Entry 2E86 (X-ray diffraction, 1.50 A resolution); this record covers chains A and B of the 3 polymer chains in the assembly.

[Chain A (and B)]
Protein: Copper-containing nitrite reductase
Source organism: Alcaligenes faecalis
Notes: EC 1.7.2.1; chain B of this document is another copy of the same molecule, construct and numbering; everything in this record applies to it too
UniProt: P38501 (NIR_ALCFA); residues 4-340 here correspond to UniProt positions 40-376 (UniProt number = residue number + 36)
Amino-acid sequence (337 residues; numbered 4 to 340; the number before each row is that of its first residue):
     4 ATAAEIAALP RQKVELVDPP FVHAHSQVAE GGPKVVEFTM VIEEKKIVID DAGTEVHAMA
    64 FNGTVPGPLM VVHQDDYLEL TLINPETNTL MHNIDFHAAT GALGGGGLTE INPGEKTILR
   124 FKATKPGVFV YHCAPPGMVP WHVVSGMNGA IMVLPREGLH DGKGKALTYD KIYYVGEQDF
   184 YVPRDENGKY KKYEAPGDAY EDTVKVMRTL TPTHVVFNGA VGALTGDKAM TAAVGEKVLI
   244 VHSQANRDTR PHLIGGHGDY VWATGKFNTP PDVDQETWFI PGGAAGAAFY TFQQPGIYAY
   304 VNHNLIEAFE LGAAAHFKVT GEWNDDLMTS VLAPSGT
Not modelled in the structure: 340 (chain B: fully traced)
Metal / ion sites: Cu+: H95, C136, H145, M150; Cu ion site 1: H100, H135 (together with azide ion) (shared with H306(B) of chain B); Cu ion site 2: H306 (together with azide ion) (shared with 2 residues of chain C)
Curated features (UniProtKB/Swiss-Prot):
  - binding site (Cu cation): H95, H100, H135, C136, H145, M150, H306
Reported in the primary citation:
  - binding site for azide ion: D98, I257
  - specificity-determining residues: D98, I257

[How chain A and chain B interact]
Contacting residue pairs (115):
  I9(A) with D329(B)
  Y80(A) with D329(B), hydrogen bond
  E82(A) with V334(B)
  D98(A) with I257(B)
  H100(A) with H255(B); H260(B), hydrogen bond (backbone-side chain); E279(B), salt bridge; H306(B), hydrogen bond
  A101(A) with H260(B)
  A102(A) with H260(B); M331(B), hydrophobic
  T103(A) with G258(B); H260(B); Y293(B); Q297(B), hydrogen bond (backbone-side chain); M331(B)
  G104(A) with G258(B), hydrogen bond (backbone-backbone); Q297(B); M331(B)
  A105(A) with W326(B), hydrophobic; M331(B), hydrophobic
  L106(A) with I257(B); G258(B); I300(B); Y301(B), hydrophobic; A302(B)
  G107(A) with G258(B); M331(B)
  G108(A) with M331(B)
  L111(A) with M331(B), hydrophobic; P337(B)
  E113(A) with P337(B)
  I114(A) with P337(B), hydrophobic
  G117(A) with G339(B); T340(B), hydrogen bond (backbone-backbone)
  E118(A) with P337(B); S338(B); T340(B)
  K119(A) with L335(B); A336(B); P337(B); S338(B), hydrogen bond (backbone-backbone); T340(B)
  T120(A) with L335(B), hydrogen bond (side chain-backbone); A336(B); P337(B)
  I121(A) with S333(B); V334(B), hydrogen bond (backbone-backbone); L335(B), hydrogen bond (backbone-backbone)
  L122(A) with M331(B), hydrophobic; T332(B)
  R123(A) with D328(B), hydrogen bond (side chain-backbone); M331(B); T332(B), hydrogen bond (backbone-backbone); V334(B)
  F124(A) with L330(B)
  K125(A) with D329(B); L330(B), hydrogen bond (backbone-backbone)
  T127(A) with L330(B)
  K128(A) with H260(B); D262(B), salt bridge; D277(B), salt bridge
  P129(A) with D277(B)
  V131(A) with E279(B)
  F132(A) with E279(B)
  V133(A) with E279(B), hydrogen bond (backbone-side chain)
  H135(A) with H306(B), hydrogen bond
  V142(A) with L308(B), hydrophobic; F312(B), hydrophobic
  P143(A) with L308(B); I309(B); F312(B)
  V146(A) with L308(B), hydrophobic
  Y184(A) with I309(B)
  V207(A) with E313(B)
  M210(A) with I309(B)
  R211(A) with Y193(B); T214(B); E313(B), salt bridge; L314(B)
  T212(A) with T214(B)
  L213(A) with R250(B); I309(B), hydrophobic; E310(B); L314(B), hydrophobic
  A248(A) with H306(B), hydrogen bond (backbone-side chain); L308(B)
  N249(A) with H306(B); N307(B), hydrogen bond (backbone-side chain); L308(B), hydrogen bond (side chain-backbone); I309(B)
  D251(A) with R253(B), salt bridge; F282(B)
  T267(A) with D275(B); Q278(B), hydrogen bond
  K269(A) with V276(B); D277(B); Q278(B); E279(B), salt bridge
  N271(A) with V276(B); D277(B), hydrogen bond
  T272(A) with D275(B); V276(B), hydrogen bond (side chain-backbone); Q278(B)
  F282(A) with F282(B), hydrophobic
  P284(A) with T280(B); F282(B), hydrophobic
  G285(A) with R253(B); T280(B); H306(B)
  G286(A) with E279(B); T280(B), hydrogen bond (backbone-side chain); H306(B)
  A287(A) with E279(B)
  A288(A) with E279(B), hydrogen bond (backbone-side chain)
Interface residues without a listed pair, chain A (58 interface residues in all): I86, T112, Y203, R250
Interface residues without a listed pair, chain B (47 interface residues in all): R187, P215, T216, Q296

[In short]
58 residues of chain A and 47 residues of chain B are in contact; the contacts include 23 hydrogen bonds and 6
salt bridges. Polar pairs include H100(A)-E279(B), K128(A)-D262(B) and K128(A)-D277(B). From the paper: a
binding site for azide ion at D98(A) and I257(A); specificity determinants D98(A) and I257(A).
Chain A and chain B are both Copper-containing nitrite reductase (Alcaligenes faecalis); the structure, Azide
bound to copper containing nitrite reductase from A. faecalis S-6, was determined by X-ray diffraction,
deposited together with 2PP7, 2PP8, 2PP9 and 2PPA.
